Entry 3U44 (X-ray diffraction, 3.20 A resolution); this record covers chains B and X of the 3 polymer chains in the assembly.

Chain B:
Molecule: ATP-dependent helicase/deoxyribonuclease subunit B
Source organism: Bacillus subtilis
Notes: EC 3.1.-.-, 3.6.4.12
Reference sequence: P23477 (ADDB_BACSU); residue numbers follow UniProt; this construct covers 1-1166
Amino-acid sequence (1166 residues; numbered 1 to 1166; the number before each row is that of its first residue):
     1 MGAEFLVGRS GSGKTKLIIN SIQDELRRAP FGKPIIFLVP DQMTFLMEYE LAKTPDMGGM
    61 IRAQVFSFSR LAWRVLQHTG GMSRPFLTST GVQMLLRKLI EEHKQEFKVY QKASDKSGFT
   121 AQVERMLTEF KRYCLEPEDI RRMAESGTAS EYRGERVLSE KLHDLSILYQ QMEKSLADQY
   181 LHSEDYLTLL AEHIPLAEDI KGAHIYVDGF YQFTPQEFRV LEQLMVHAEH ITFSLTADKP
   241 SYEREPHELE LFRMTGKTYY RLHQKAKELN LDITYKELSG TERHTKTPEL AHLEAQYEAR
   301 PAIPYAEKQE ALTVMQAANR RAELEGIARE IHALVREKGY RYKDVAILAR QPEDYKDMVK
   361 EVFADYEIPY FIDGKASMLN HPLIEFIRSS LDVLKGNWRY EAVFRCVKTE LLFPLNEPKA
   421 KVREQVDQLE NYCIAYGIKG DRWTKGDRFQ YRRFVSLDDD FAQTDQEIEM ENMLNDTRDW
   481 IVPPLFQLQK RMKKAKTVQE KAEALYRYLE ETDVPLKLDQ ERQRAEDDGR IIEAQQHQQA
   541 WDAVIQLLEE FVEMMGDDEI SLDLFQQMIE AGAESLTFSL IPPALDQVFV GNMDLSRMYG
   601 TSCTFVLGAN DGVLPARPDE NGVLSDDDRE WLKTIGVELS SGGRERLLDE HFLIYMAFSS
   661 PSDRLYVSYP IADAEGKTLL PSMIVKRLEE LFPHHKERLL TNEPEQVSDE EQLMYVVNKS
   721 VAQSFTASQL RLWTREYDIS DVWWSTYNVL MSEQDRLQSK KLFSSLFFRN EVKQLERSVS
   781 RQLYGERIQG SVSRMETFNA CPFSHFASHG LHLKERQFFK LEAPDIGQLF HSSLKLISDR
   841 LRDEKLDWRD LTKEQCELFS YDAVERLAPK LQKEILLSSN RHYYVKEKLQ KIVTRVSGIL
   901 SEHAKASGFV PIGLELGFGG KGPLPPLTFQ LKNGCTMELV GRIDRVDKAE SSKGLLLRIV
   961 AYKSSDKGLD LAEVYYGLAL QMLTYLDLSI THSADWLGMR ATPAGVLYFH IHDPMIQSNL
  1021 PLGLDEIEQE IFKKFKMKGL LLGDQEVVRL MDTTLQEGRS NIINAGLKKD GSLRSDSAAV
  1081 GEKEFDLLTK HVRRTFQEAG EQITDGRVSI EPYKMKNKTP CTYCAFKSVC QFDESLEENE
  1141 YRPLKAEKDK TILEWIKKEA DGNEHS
Disordered / not traced: 1, 446-463, 1161-1166
Differences from the reference sequence: conflict Asp843 (Glu in P23477), Glu844 (Gln in P23477); engineered mutation Ala961 (Asp in P23477)
Bound ions: 4Fe-4S cluster Fe: Cys801, Cys1121, Cys1124, Cys1130
Small-molecule neighbours: 4Fe-4S cluster (SF4): Cys801, Ser804, Ile1110, Pro1112, Pro1120, Cys1121, Cys1124, Phe1126, Lys1127, Cys1130, Phe1132
Swiss-Prot annotation at these positions:
  - binding site (ATP): Ser10, Gly11, Lys14, Thr15, Lys16, Thr236, Arg283
  - binding site ([4Fe-4S] cluster): Cys801, Cys1121, Cys1124, Cys1130
  - mutagenesis: Lys14 (K14A: No change in AddAB ATPase activity, KM and kcat for ATP hydrolysis are unchanged, helicase rate and processivity are unchanged, enzyme-Chi-DNA complex is 3-fold less stable), Asp41 (D41A: No longer recognizes the Chi sequence nor generates the Chi fragment), Gln42 (Q42A: No longer recognizes the Chi sequence nor generates the Chi fragment), Thr44 (T44A: No longer recognizes the Chi sequence nor generates the Chi fragment), Phe68 (F68A: Reduced recognition of the Chi sequence, reduced generation of the Chi fragment), Arg70 (R70A: No longer recognizes the Chi sequence nor generates the Chi fragment), Trp73 (W73A: Reduced recognition of the Chi sequence, reduced generation of the Chi fragment), Phe210 (F210A: No longer recognizes the Chi sequence nor generates the Chi fragment), Phe213 (F213A: Wild-type Chi fragment generation), Cys801 (C801A: Loss of iron-sulfur group binding, loss of DNA-binding), Cys1121 (C1121A: Loss of iron-sulfur group binding, loss of DNA-binding), Cys1124 (C1124A: Loss of iron-sulfur group binding, loss of DNA-binding), 1 further mutagenesis entry in UniProt
What the authors report for this chain:
  - binding site for the 48-nt DNA strand (chain X): Gln1017, Lys1033, Lys1036, Lys1068, Lys1069, Ser1075
  - 4Fe-4S cluster coordination: Cys801, Cys1121, Cys1124, Cys1130
  - catalytic residues: Glu915, Asp944, Lys963, Gln981 (proposed by the authors, not directly observed)

Chain X:
Molecule: 48-nt DNA strand
Sequence (48 nucleotides; numbered 1 to 48; the number before each row is that of its first residue):
     1 TCTAATGCGA GCACTGCTAT TCCCTAGCAG TGCTCGCATT AGATTTTG
Disordered / not traced: 17-27, 48

Chain B / chain X interface:
Residue-residue contacts (18):
  Gln1017(B) - DC2(X)  phosphate contact
  Lys1033(B) - DA38(X)  salt bridge to the phosphate
  Lys1036(B) - DA38(X)  phosphate contact
  Lys1036(B) - DT39(X)  salt bridge to the phosphate
  Arg1059(B) - DG7(X)  base contact
  Arg1059(B) - DG36(X)  base contact
  Arg1059(B) - DC37(X)  hydrogen bond to the base
  Arg1059(B) - DA38(X)  hydrogen bond to the sugar
  Asn1064(B) - DT39(X)  sugar contact
  Lys1068(B) - DA10(X)  phosphate contact
  Lys1069(B) - DA10(X)  hydrogen bond to the phosphate
  Lys1069(B) - DG11(X)  salt bridge to the phosphate
  Arg1074(B) - DC8(X)  base contact
  Arg1074(B) - DG9(X)  phosphate contact
  Ser1075(B) - DC8(X)  phosphate contact
  Ser1075(B) - DG9(X)  hydrogen bond to the phosphate
  Asp1076(B) - DG7(X)  base contact
  Asp1076(B) - DC8(X)  sugar contact
Other interface residues (no listed pair), chain B (12 interface residues in all): Asn1061, Leu1067

In short:
Chain B and chain X form an interface of 12 and 10 residues respectively; the contacts include 4 hydrogen
bonds and 3 salt bridges. Among the polar pairs are Arg1059(B)-DC37(X), Arg1059(B)-DA38(X) and
Lys1069(B)-DA10(X). From the paper: catalytic residues Glu915(B), Asp944(B) and Lys963(B) among others; a
binding site for the 48-nt DNA strand (chain X) at Gln1017(B), Lys1033(B) and Lys1036(B) among others.
Here chain B is ATP-dependent helicase/deoxyribonuclease subunit B (Bacillus subtilis) and chain X is a 48-nt
DNA strand. Entry 3U44 (Crystal structure of AddAB-DNA complex) was determined by X-ray diffraction (same
publication as 3U4Q).
